7ZKL - chains L and H of the 3 polymer chains in the assembly; structure by X-ray diffraction, 3.18 A resolution.

== Chain L ==
Protein: Thrombin light chain
Source organism: Homo sapiens
Notes: EC 3.4.21.5
UniProt: P00734 (THRB_HUMAN); the construct lacks a stretch of the UniProt sequence, so the offset changes along the chain: -2 to 0 = UniProt 328-330; 1-14 = UniProt 336-349
Amino-acid sequence (36 residues; each row starts with the number of its first residue; a row labelled like 14A-14M holds insertion residues (14A, then the next letters in order); numbers below 1 keep their minus sign (Thr-2 is residue -2)):
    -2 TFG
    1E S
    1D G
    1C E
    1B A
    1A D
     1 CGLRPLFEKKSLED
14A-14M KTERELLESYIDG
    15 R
Unresolved in the structure: -2 to 0, 15
Swiss-Prot annotation at these positions:
  - site: Arg15 (Cleavage)

== Chain H ==
Protein: Thrombin heavy chain
Source organism: Homo sapiens
Notes: EC 3.4.21.5
UniProt: P00734 (THRB_HUMAN); the construct lacks a stretch of the UniProt sequence and is renumbered around it, so the offset changes along the chain: 16-36 = UniProt 364-384; 37-60 = UniProt 386-409; 61-77 = UniProt 419-435; 78-97 = UniProt 437-456; 6 more segments
Amino-acid sequence (259 residues; each row starts with the number of its first residue; note: 2 numbers in that range are skipped by the numbering (no residue carries them; nothing is unmodelled there); a row labelled like 60A-60I holds insertion residues (60A, then the next letters in order)):
    16 IVEGSDAEIGMSPWQVMLFRK
   36A S
    37 PQELLCGASLISDRWVLTAAHCLL
60A-60I YPPWDKNFT
    61 ENDLLVRIGKHSRTRYE
   77A R
    78 NIEKISMLEKIYIHPRYNWR
   97A E
    98 NLDRDIALMKLKKPVAFSDYIHPVCLPDRETA
129A-129C ASL
   130 LQAGYKGRVTGWGNLKETWT
149A-149F ANVGKG
   151 QPSVLQVVNLPIVERPVCKDSTRIRITDNMFCAG
  184A Y
   185 KP
186A-186D DEGK
   187 RGDACEGDSGGPFVMKSP
204A-204B FN
   205 NRWYQMGIVSWGE
   219 GC
  221A D
   221 RDGKYGFYTHVFRLKKWIQKVIDQFGE
Unresolved in the structure: 149A-149F, 246-247
Disulfide bonds: Cys42-Cys58, Cys168-Cys182, Cys191-Cys220
Covalent attachments: compound 0G6 linked to His57, Ser195
Metal / ion sites: Na+ near Lys224 (its only coordinating residue here)
Residues lining bound ligands:
  - 0G6 (D-phenylalanyl-N-[(2S,3S)-6-{[amino(iminio)methyl]amino}-1-chloro-2-hydroxyhexan-3-yl]-L-prolinamide): Tyr60A, Trp60D, Glu97A, Asn98, Leu99, Ile174, Asp189, Ala190, Cys191, Glu192, Gly193, Asp194, Val213, Ser214, Trp215, Gly216, Gly219, Cys220, Gly226, Phe227
  - (2S)-2-hydroxybutanedioic acid (LMR): Ile162, Val163, Glu164, Arg165, Met180, Phe181, Cys182, Arg233
Swiss-Prot annotation at these positions:
  - region: Ala183 to Val200 (High affinity receptor-binding region which is also known as the TP508 peptide)
  - active site (Charge relay system): His57, Asp102, Ser195
  - glycosylation: Asn60G (N-linked (GlcNAc...) (complex) asparagine)
From the paper describing this entry:
  - binding site for TBA-NNp/DDp: Ile24, Arg75, Tyr76, Glu77, Ile79, Tyr117

== Interface between chain L and chain H ==
Disulfides between the chains: Cys1(L)-Cys122(H)
Pairs across the interface (60):
  Cys1(L) with His119(H); Pro120(H); Val121(H); Cys122(H), disulfide; Arg206(H), hydrogen bond (backbone-side chain)
  Asp1A(L) with His119(H), hydrogen bond (backbone-side chain); Arg206(H)
  Ala1B(L) with Arg206(H), hydrogen bond (backbone-side chain)
  Glu1C(L) with Phe114(H)
  Ser1E(L) with Lys235(H); Gln239(H)
  Gly2(L) with Pro120(H), hydrogen bond (backbone-backbone); Cys122(H), hydrogen bond (backbone-side chain); Arg206(H); Trp207(H), hydrogen bond (backbone-backbone)
  Leu3(L) with His119(H), hydrogen bond (backbone-side chain); Asn205(H); Arg206(H)
  Arg4(L) with Gly25(H); Met26(H), hydrogen bond (side chain-backbone); Pro28(H); Trp29(H); Arg137(H); Trp207(H)
  Pro5(L) with Ser115(H); Asp116(H); His119(H)
  Leu6(L) with Ile24(H); Gly25(H); Asp116(H)
  Phe7(L) with Glu23(H); Ile24(H); Gly25(H); Met26(H), hydrophobic
  Glu8(L) with Lys202(H), salt bridge; Asn205(H); Trp207(H), hydrogen bond
  Asp14(L) with Glu23(H); Arg137(H), salt bridge; Trp207(H)
  Lys14A(L) with Glu23(H), hydrogen bond (backbone-side chain)
  Thr14B(L) with Arg137(H), hydrogen bond (backbone-side chain); Asn159(H), hydrogen bond (backbone-side chain)
  Glu14C(L) with Arg137(H); Lys202(H), salt bridge
  Glu14E(L) with Lys135(H), salt bridge; Asn159(H); Tyr184A(H), hydrogen bond; Lys186D(H), salt bridge
  Leu14F(L) with Lys135(H); Asn159(H); Trp207(H), hydrophobic
  Leu14G(L) with Pro204(H), hydrophobic
  Ser14I(L) with Gly133(H); Tyr134(H); Lys135(H), hydrogen bond (side chain-backbone)
  Tyr14J(L) with Leu129C(H); Tyr134(H), hydrogen bond (backbone-side chain); Met201(H); Lys202(H), hydrogen bond (side chain-backbone)
Other interface residues (no listed pair), chain L (22 interface residues in all): Gly14M
Other interface residues (no listed pair), chain H (34 interface residues in all): Ile47, Tyr117, Ala132, Gly136, Asn204B

== In short ==
Chain L and chain H form an interface of 22 and 34 residues respectively; the contacts include 1 disulfide
bond, 16 hydrogen bonds and 5 salt bridges. Among the polar pairs are Glu8(L)-Lys202(H), Glu14E(L)-Lys135(H)
and Asp14(L)-Arg137(H). Chain H binds (2S)-2-hydroxybutanedioic acid. The paper reports a binding site for
TBA-NNp/DDp at Ile24(H), Arg75(H) and Tyr76(H) among others.
Chain L is Thrombin light chain and chain H is Thrombin heavy chain, both from Homo sapiens; the structure,
X-ray structure of the complex between human alpha thrombin and a pseudo-cyclic thrombin binding aptamer
(TBA-NNp/DDp) ..., was determined by X-ray diffraction together with 7ZKM, 7ZKN and 7ZKO from the same study.
